PDB entry 8U7U | electron microscopy, 2.16 A resolution | chains G and A of the 28 polymer chains in the assembly

Chain G:
Protein: Proteasome subunit alpha type-7
Organism: Saccharomyces cerevisiae S288C
Notes: EC 3.4.25.1
Reference sequence: P21242 (PSA7_YEAST); residues 1-288 here = UniProt positions 1-288
Amino-acid sequence (288 residues; numbered 1 to 288; the number before each row is that of its first residue):
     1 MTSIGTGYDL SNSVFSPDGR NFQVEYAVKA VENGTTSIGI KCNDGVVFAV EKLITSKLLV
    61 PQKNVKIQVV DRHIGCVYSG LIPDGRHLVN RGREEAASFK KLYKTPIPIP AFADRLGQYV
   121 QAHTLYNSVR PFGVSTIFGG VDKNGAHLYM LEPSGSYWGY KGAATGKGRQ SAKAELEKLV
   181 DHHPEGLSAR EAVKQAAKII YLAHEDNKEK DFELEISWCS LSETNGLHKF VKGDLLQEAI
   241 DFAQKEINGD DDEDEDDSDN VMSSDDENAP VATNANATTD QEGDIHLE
Not modelled in the structure: 1-4, 249-288
Swiss-Prot annotation at these positions:
  - modified residue: Thr2 (N-acetylthreonine)

Chain A:
Protein: Proteasome subunit alpha type-1
Organism: Saccharomyces cerevisiae S288C
Notes: EC 3.4.25.1
Reference sequence: P21243 (PSA1_YEAST); numbering as in UniProt (aligned over 1-252)
Amino-acid sequence (252 residues; each row starts with the number of its first residue):
     1 MSGAAAASAA GYDRHITIFS PEGRLYQVEY AFKATNQTNI NSLAVRGKDC TVVISQKKVP
    61 DKLLDPTTVS YIFCISRTIG MVVNGPIPDA RNAALRAKAE AAEFRYKYGY DMPCDVLAKR
   121 MANLSQIYTQ RAYMRPLGVI LTFVSVDEEL GPSIYKTDPA GYYVGYKATA TGPKQQEITT
   181 NLENHFKKSK IDHINEESWE KVVEFAITHM IDALGTEFSK NDLEVGVATK DKFFTLSAEN
   241 IEERLVAIAE QD
Not modelled in the structure: 1-12, 252

Chain G / chain A interface:
Pairs across the interface (61; chain G residue first):
  Gly7(G) - His15(A)  hydrogen bond (backbone-side chain)
  Tyr8(G) - Arg14(A)
  Tyr8(G) - His15(A)
  Ser13(G) - Arg135(A)
  Val14(G) - His15(A)
  Val14(G) - Gln27(A)
  Phe15(G) - Gln27(A)  hydrogen bond (backbone-side chain)
  Phe15(G) - Tyr30(A)  hydrophobic
  Phe15(G) - Ala31(A)  hydrophobic
  Phe15(G) - Ala34(A)  hydrophobic
  Phe15(G) - Arg135(A)
  Phe15(G) - Pro136(A)
  Ser16(G) - Tyr30(A)
  Pro17(G) - Tyr30(A)  hydrophobic
  Pro17(G) - Lys33(A)
  Gly19(G) - Tyr30(A)
  Gly19(G) - Ala34(A)
  Lys41(G) - Asp65(A)  salt bridge
  Asp114(G) - Arg91(A)
  Gln118(G) - Arg91(A)  hydrogen bond (side chain-backbone)
  Gln118(G) - Asn92(A)
  Gln118(G) - Leu95(A)
  Gln121(G) - Pro88(A)
  Gln121(G) - Asp89(A)  hydrogen bond
  Gln121(G) - Asn92(A)  hydrogen bond
  Gln121(G) - Arg135(A)
  Thr124(G) - Arg135(A)  hydrogen bond (backbone-side chain)
  Leu125(G) - Tyr133(A)
  Leu125(G) - Arg135(A)
  Tyr126(G) - Tyr133(A)
  Tyr126(G) - Met134(A)  hydrophobic
  Ser154(G) - Pro88(A)
  Gly155(G) - Pro88(A)
  Ser156(G) - Ile87(A)
  Ser156(G) - Pro88(A)
  Tyr157(G) - Arg91(A)  hydrogen bond (backbone-side chain)
  Trp158(G) - Leu64(A)  hydrophobic
  Trp158(G) - Thr68(A)
  Trp158(G) - Val69(A)  hydrophobic
  Trp158(G) - Ser70(A)
  Trp158(G) - Tyr71(A)
  Trp158(G) - Ile87(A)  hydrophobic
  Trp158(G) - Arg91(A)
  Gly159(G) - Leu64(A)
  Gly159(G) - Asp65(A)  hydrogen bond (backbone-backbone)
  Gly159(G) - Thr68(A)  hydrogen bond (backbone-side chain)
  Tyr160(G) - Asp61(A)
  Tyr160(G) - Leu63(A)
  Tyr160(G) - Leu64(A)  hydrophobic
  Tyr160(G) - Asp65(A)
  Lys161(G) - Lys62(A)  hydrogen bond (side chain-backbone)
  Lys161(G) - Leu63(A)  hydrogen bond (backbone-backbone)
  Lys161(G) - Leu64(A)  hydrogen bond (side chain-backbone)
  Gly162(G) - Leu63(A)
  Lys173(G) - Asp61(A)  salt bridge
  Lys173(G) - Leu63(A)
  Leu176(G) - Leu63(A)
  Glu177(G) - Lys62(A)  salt bridge
  Glu177(G) - Leu63(A)
  Val180(G) - Leu63(A)  hydrophobic
  Asp181(G) - Lys62(A)  salt bridge
Other interface residues (no listed pair), chain G (31 interface residues in all): Asp18, Tyr149
Other interface residues (no listed pair), chain A (29 interface residues in all): Pro66, Leu137, Gly138

Overview:
31 residues of chain G and 29 residues of chain A are in contact, with 12 hydrogen bonds and 4 salt bridges.
Polar contacts include Lys41(G)-Asp65(A), Lys173(G)-Asp61(A) and Glu177(G)-Lys62(A).
Chain G is Proteasome subunit alpha type-7 and chain A is Proteasome subunit alpha type-1, both from
Saccharomyces cerevisiae S288C; the structure, Proteasome 20S Core Particle from Beta 3 D205 deletion, was
determined by electron microscopy, deposited together with 8U6Y.
